6YPI - chain A; structure by X-ray diffraction, 1.48 A resolution.

Chain A:
Protein: DA7 W16G, K58Q, L77R, T78R
Organism: synthetic construct
Amino-acid sequence (97 residues; row label = number of the first residue in the row; numbers below 1 keep their minus sign (Gly-1 is residue -1)):
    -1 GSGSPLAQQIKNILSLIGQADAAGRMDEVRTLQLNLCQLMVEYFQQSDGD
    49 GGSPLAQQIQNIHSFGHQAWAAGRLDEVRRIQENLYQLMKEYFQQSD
Disordered / not traced: -1 to 1, 44-49, 95
Ion coordination: Zn2+: Cys35, His61, His65 (together with benzoic acid)
Ligand contacts:
  - benzoic acid (BEZ): Gln31, Leu34, Cys35, Met38, His61, His65, Gln80, Leu83, Tyr84, Met87
  - DMX (3-[benzyl(dimethyl)ammonio]propane-1-sulfonate): Gln56, Ile60, Phe63, Glu75, Arg78, Ile79, Asn82

Overview:
Ligands of chain A: compound DMX and benzoic acid. Cys35, His61 and His65 coordinate Zn2+.
Chain A is DA7 W16G, K58Q, L77R, T78R (synthetic construct); the structure, Structure of the engineered
metallo-Diels-Alderase DA7 W16G,K58Q,L77R,T78R, was determined by X-ray diffraction together with 7BWW from
the same study.
